5C1C - chain A; structure by X-ray diffraction, 1.80 A resolution.

== Chain A ==
Name: Pectinesterase
Organism: Aspergillus niger (strain ATCC 1015 / CBS 113.46 / FGSC A1144 / LSHB Ac4 / NCTC 3858a / NRRL 328 / USDA 3528.7)
Notes: EC 3.1.1.11; fragment: N-terminal truncated exported protein
Reference sequence: G3YAL0 (G3YAL0_ASPNA); residues 29-327 here = UniProt positions 29-327
Chain sequence (299 residues; numbered 29 to 327; the number before each row is that of its first residue):
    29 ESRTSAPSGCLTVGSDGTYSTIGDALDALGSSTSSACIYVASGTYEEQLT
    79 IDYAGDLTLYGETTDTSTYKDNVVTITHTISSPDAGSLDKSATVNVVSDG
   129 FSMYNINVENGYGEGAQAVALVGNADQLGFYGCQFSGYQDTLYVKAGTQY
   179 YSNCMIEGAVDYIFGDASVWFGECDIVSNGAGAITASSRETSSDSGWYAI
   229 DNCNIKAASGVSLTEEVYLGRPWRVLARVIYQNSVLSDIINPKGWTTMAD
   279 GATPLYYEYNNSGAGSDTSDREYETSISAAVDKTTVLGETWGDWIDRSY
Disulfide bonds: Cys38-Cys65
Construct notes: engineered mutation Asp84 (Asn in G3YAL0)
From the paper describing this entry:
  - contacts within the chain: Asp189-Arg249 (salt bridge)
  - catalytic residues: Asp168, Asp189 (proposed by the authors, not directly observed)
  - binding site for sulfate ion: Trp251 (proposed by the authors, not directly observed)
  - binding site for sulfate ion: Glu218

== Summary ==
The paper reports catalytic residues Asp168 and Asp189; a binding site for sulfate ion at Trp251 and Glu218.
Chain A is Pectinesterase (Aspergillus niger (strain ATCC 1015 / CBS 113.46 / FGSC A1144 / LSHB Ac4 / NCTC
3858a / NRRL 328 / USDA 3528.7)); the structure, Crystal Structure of the Pectin Methylesterase from
Aspergillus niger in Deglycosylated Form, was determined by X-ray diffraction, deposited together with 5C1E.
